PDB entry 7TRJ | electron microscopy, 2.80 A resolution | chains E and I of the 10 polymer chains in the assembly

[Chain E]
Name: Translation initiation factor eIF-2B subunit delta
From: Homo sapiens
Reference sequence: Q9UI10 (EI2BD_HUMAN); residue numbers follow UniProt; this construct covers 1-523
Chain sequence (523 residues; row label = number of the first residue in the row):
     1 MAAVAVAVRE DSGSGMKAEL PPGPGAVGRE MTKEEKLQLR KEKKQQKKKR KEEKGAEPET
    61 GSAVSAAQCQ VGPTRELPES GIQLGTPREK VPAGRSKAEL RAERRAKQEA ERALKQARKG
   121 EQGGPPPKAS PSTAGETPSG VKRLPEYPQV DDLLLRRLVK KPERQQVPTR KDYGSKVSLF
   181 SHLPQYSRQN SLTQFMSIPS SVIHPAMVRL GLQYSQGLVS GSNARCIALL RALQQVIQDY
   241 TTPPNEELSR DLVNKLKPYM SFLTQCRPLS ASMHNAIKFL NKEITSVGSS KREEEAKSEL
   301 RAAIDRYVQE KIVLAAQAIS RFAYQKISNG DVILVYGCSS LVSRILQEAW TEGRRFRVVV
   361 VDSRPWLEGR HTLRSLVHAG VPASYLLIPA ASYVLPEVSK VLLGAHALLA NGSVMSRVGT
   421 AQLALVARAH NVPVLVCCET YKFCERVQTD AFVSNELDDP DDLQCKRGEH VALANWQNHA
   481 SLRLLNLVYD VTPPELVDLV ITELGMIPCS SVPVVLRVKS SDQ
Unresolved in the structure: 1-166, 520-523
Swiss-Prot annotation at these positions:
  - region: Arg170 to Leu179 (May bind the chemical integrated stress response (ISR) inhibitor ISRIB)
  - modified residue: Ala2 (N-acetylalanine), Ser12 (Phosphoserine), Thr86 (Phosphothreonine), Ser130 (Phosphoserine)
  - natural variant: Arg209 (R209Q: In VWM4), Ala228 (A228V: In VWM4), Leu269 (L269R: In VWM4), Arg357 (R357Q: In VWM4), Arg374 (R374C: In VWM4), Cys465 (C465R: In VWM4), Tyr489 (Y489H: In VWM4)
What the authors report for this chain:
  - conformationally variable residues (domain motion): Arg250, Leu482

[Chain I]
Name: Translation initiation factor eIF-2B subunit gamma
From: Homo sapiens
Reference sequence: Q9NR50 (EI2BG_HUMAN); residue numbers follow UniProt; this construct covers 1-452
Chain sequence (452 residues; each row starts with the number of its first residue):
     1 MEFQAVVMAV GGGSRMTDLT SSIPKPLLPV GNKPLIWYPL NLLERVGFEE VIVVTTRDVQ
    61 KALCAEFKMK MKPDIVCIPD DADMGTADSL RYIYPKLKTD VLVLSCDLIT DVALHEVVDL
   121 FRAYDASLAM LMRKGQDSIE PVPGQKGKKK AVEQRDFIGV DSTGKRLLFM ANEADLDEEL
   181 VIKGSILQKH PRIRFHTGLV DAHLYCLKKY IVDFLMENGS ITSIRSELIP YLVRKQFSSA
   241 SSQQGQEEKE EDLKKKELKS LDIYSFIKEA NTLNLAPYDA CWNACRGDRW EDLSRSQVRC
   301 YVHIMKEGLC SRVSTLGLYM EANRQVPKLL SALCPEEPPV HSSAQIVSKH LVGVDSLIGP
   361 ETQIGEKSSI KRSVIGSSCL IKDRVTITNC LLMNSVTVEE GSNIQGSVIC NNAVIEKGAD
   421 IKDCLIGSGQ RIEAKAKRVN EVIVGNDQLM EI
Unresolved in the structure: 11-23, 62-70, 80-83, 135-154, 238-261, 269-296, 335-452
Swiss-Prot annotation at these positions:
  - modified residue: Met1 (N-acetylmethionine), Ser260 (Phosphoserine)
  - natural variant: Leu27 (L27Q: In VWM3), Gly47 (G47E: In VWM3), Ala87 (A87V: In VWM3), Arg225 (R225Q: In VWM3), Ile346 (I346T: In VWM3)

[Chain E / chain I interface]
Residue-residue contacts - 27 pairs, chain E then chain I:
  Thr193(E) - Asp119(I)
  Thr193(E) - Arg122(I)  hydrogen bond
  Gln194(E) - His115(I)
  Ser197(E) - Val46(I)
  Ser197(E) - Gly47(I)
  Ser197(E) - Arg122(I)
  Ile198(E) - Glu2(I)
  Ile198(E) - Phe3(I)
  Ile198(E) - Phe48(I)  hydrophobic
  Ile198(E) - Leu114(I)  hydrophobic
  Ile198(E) - His115(I)
  Ile198(E) - Val118(I)  hydrophobic
  Ile198(E) - Arg122(I)  hydrogen bond (backbone-side chain)
  Pro199(E) - Val46(I)
  Pro199(E) - Phe48(I)
  Ser200(E) - Glu2(I)
  Ser200(E) - Arg122(I)  hydrogen bond
  Pro205(E) - Glu2(I)
  Val208(E) - Arg122(I)
  Arg209(E) - Glu2(I)  salt bridge
  Arg209(E) - Arg122(I)  hydrogen bond (side chain-backbone)
  Leu212(E) - Asp119(I)
  Leu212(E) - Arg122(I)
  Leu212(E) - Ala123(I)  hydrophobic
  Gln213(E) - Ala123(I)
  Gln216(E) - Ala123(I)
  Leu218(E) - Ala123(I)
Also at the interface, not in a pair above, chain E (14 interface residues in all): Met196
Also at the interface, not in a pair above, chain I (15 interface residues in all): Met1, Phe121, Tyr124, Asp125

[Overview]
The interface between chain E and chain I involves 14 residues on one side and 15 on the other; the contacts
include 4 hydrogen bonds and 1 salt bridge. Polar pairs include Arg209(E)-Glu2(I), Thr193(E)-Arg122(I) and
Ile198(E)-Arg122(I). From the paper: conformational variability at Arg250(E) and Leu482(E).
Chain E is Translation initiation factor eIF-2B subunit delta and chain I is Translation initiation factor
eIF-2B subunit gamma, both from Homo sapiens; the structure, The eukaryotic translation initiation factor 2B
from Homo sapiens with a H160D mutation in the beta ..., was determined by electron microscopy.
